PDB entry 6IXP | X-ray diffraction, 2.73 A resolution | chains A and B of the 3 polymer chains in the assembly

# Chain A
Molecule: Myosin-2
From: Saccharomyces cerevisiae
Notes: engineered mutation(s): Deletions 1342-1347
UniProtKB: P19524 (MYO2_YEAST); residue numbers follow UniProt; this construct covers 1152-1334, 1341-1574
Amino-acid sequence (421 residues; numbered 1148 to 1574; 6 numbers in that range are skipped by the numbering (no residue carries them; nothing is unmodelled there); the number before each row is that of its first residue):
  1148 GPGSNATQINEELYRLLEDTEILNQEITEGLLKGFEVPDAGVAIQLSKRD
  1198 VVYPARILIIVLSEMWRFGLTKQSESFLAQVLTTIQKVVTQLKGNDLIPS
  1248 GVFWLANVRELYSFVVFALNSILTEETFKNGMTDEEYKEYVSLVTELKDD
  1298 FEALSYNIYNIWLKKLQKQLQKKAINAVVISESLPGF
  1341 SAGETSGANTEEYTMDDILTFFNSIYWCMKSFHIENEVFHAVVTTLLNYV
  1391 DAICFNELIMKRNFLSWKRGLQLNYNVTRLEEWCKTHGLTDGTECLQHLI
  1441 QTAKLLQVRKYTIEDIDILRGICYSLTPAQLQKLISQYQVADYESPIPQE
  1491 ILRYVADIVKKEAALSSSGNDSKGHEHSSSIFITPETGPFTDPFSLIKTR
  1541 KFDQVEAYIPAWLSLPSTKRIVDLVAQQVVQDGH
Not modelled in the structure: 1148-1151, 1341-1351, 1506-1519, 1573-1574
Differences from the reference sequence: expression tag (1148-1151)
Reported in the primary citation:
  - mutagenesis - E1211A: unchanged binding to Mitochondrial MYO2 receptor-related protein 1 (chain B)
  - mutagenesis - E1211A: decreased binding to Mmr1-MIS
  - mutagenesis - K1312A: abolished binding to Mitochondrial MYO2 receptor-related protein 1 (chain B)

# Chain B
Molecule: Mitochondrial MYO2 receptor-related protein 1
From: Saccharomyces cerevisiae (strain ATCC 204508 / S288c)
UniProtKB: Q06324 (MMR1_YEAST); residue numbers follow UniProt; this construct covers 398-430
Amino-acid sequence (39 residues; numbered 392 to 430; the number before each row is that of its first residue):
   392 GPGSEFGNSARIPCPKTRLARVSVLDLKKIEEQPDSSSG
Not modelled in the structure: 392-402, 419-430
Differences from the reference sequence: expression tag (392-397)

# Chain A / chain B interface
Residue-residue contacts (31; chain A residue first):
  Asn1157(A) with Pro406(B)
  Tyr1161(A) with Pro404(B)
  Ser1210(A) with Arg409(B); Leu410(B); Ala411(B), hydrogen bond (side chain-backbone)
  Glu1211(A) with Arg409(B), salt bridge
  Trp1213(A) with Leu410(B), hydrophobic
  Arg1214(A) with Pro406(B); Lys407(B), hydrogen bond (backbone-backbone); Arg409(B)
  Phe1264(A) with Arg412(B)
  Thr1274(A) with Thr408(B)
  Phe1275(A) with Thr408(B); Leu410(B), hydrophobic
  Gly1278(A) with Lys407(B), hydrogen bond (backbone-side chain)
  Tyr1287(A) with Leu410(B)
  Phe1542(A) with Arg412(B), hydrogen bond (backbone-side chain)
  Asp1543(A) with Arg412(B), hydrogen bond (backbone-side chain)
  Gln1544(A) with Arg412(B); Ser414(B), hydrogen bond
  Val1545(A) with Arg412(B), hydrogen bond (backbone-backbone); Val413(B); Ser414(B), hydrogen bond (backbone-backbone)
  Glu1546(A) with Leu416(B)
  Ala1547(A) with Ser414(B), hydrogen bond (backbone-backbone); Leu416(B)
  Tyr1548(A) with Leu416(B), hydrophobic
  Val1565(A) with Arg409(B); Val413(B), hydrophobic
  Gln1568(A) with Arg409(B), hydrogen bond
  Val1569(A) with Val413(B)
Interface residues without a listed pair, chain A (29 interface residues in all): Arg1196, Ile1206, Phe1215, Phe1261, Ala1265, Ser1268, Met1279, Val1570
Interface residues without a listed pair, chain B (14 interface residues in all): Ile403, Cys405, Val415
Interface features reported in the paper:
  - specific contacts: Glu1211(A)-Arg409(B) (salt bridge)
  - interface residues, chain B: Leu410(B), Val413(B)
  - hot spots on chain B (mutagenesis) - L410E: abolished binding to Myosin-2 (chain A)

# Overview
29 residues of chain A and 14 residues of chain B are in contact, with 10 hydrogen bonds and 1 salt bridge.
Polar pairs include Glu1211(A)-Arg409(B), Ser1210(A)-Ala411(B) and Gly1278(A)-Lys407(B). The authors report a
salt bridge between Glu1211(A) and Arg409(B). From the paper: E1211A of chain A reduces binding to Mmr1-MIS;
interface residues Leu410(B) and Val413(B); 3 substitutions were tested in all.
Here chain A is Myosin-2 (Saccharomyces cerevisiae) and chain B is Mitochondrial MYO2 receptor-related protein
1 (Saccharomyces cerevisiae (strain ATCC 204508 / S288c)). Entry 6IXP (Structure of Myo2-GTD in complex with
Mmr1) was determined by X-ray diffraction (same publication as 6IXO, 6IXQ and 6IXR).
